PDB entry 8RN1 | electron microscopy, 3.64 A resolution | chains B and V of the 4 polymer chains in the assembly

# Chain B
Molecule: RNA-directed RNA polymerase catalytic subunit
Organism: Influenza B virus (B/Memphis/13/2003)
Notes: EC 2.7.7.48
UniProt: Q5V8Y6 (Q5V8Y6_9INFB); residue numbers follow UniProt; this construct covers 1-752
Sequence (752 residues; each row starts with the number of its first residue):
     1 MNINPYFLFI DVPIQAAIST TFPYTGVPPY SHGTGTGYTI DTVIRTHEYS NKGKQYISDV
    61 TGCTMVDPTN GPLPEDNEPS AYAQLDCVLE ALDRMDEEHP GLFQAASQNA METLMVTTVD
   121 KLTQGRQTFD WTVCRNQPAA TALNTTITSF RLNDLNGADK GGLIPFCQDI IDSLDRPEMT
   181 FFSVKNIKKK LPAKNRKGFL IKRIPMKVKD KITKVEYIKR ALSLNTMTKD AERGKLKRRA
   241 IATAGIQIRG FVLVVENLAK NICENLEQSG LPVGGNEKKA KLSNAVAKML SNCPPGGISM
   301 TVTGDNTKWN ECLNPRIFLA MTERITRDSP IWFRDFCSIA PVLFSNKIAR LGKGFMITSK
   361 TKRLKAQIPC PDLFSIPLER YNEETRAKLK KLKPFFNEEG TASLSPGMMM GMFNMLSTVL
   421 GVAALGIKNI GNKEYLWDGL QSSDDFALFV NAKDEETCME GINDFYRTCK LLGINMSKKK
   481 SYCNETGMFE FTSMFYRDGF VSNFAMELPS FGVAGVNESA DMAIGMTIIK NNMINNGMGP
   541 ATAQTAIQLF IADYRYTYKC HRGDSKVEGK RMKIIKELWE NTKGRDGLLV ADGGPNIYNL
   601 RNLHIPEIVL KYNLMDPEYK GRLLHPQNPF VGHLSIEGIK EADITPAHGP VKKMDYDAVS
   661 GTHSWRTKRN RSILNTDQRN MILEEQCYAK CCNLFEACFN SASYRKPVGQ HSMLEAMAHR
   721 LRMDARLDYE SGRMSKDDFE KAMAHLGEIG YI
Not modelled in the structure: 186-204, 642-653, 669-752

# Chain V
Molecule: 5' cRNA hook (1-12)
Sequence (12 nucleotides; row label = number of the first residue in the row):
     1 AGCAGAAGCA GA

# Interface between chain B and chain V
Residue-residue contacts - 10 pairs, chain B then chain V:
  His32(B) - A7(V)  sugar contact
  Gly33(B) - G8(V)  sugar contact
  Thr34(B) - A7(V)  phosphate contact
  Thr34(B) - G8(V)  phosphate contact
  Tyr38(B) - A6(V)  phosphate contact
  Phe355(B) - A7(V)  phosphate contact
  Phe355(B) - G8(V)  phosphate contact
  Met356(B) - G8(V)  hydrogen bond to the phosphate
  Met356(B) - C9(V)  phosphate contact
  Lys365(B) - C9(V)  salt bridge to the phosphate
Other interface residues (no listed pair), chain B (12 interface residues in all): Gly37, Leu236, Lys237, Arg238, Lys388
Other interface residues (no listed pair), chain V (7 interface residues in all): A4, G5, A10

# Overview
Chain B and chain V form an interface of 12 and 7 residues respectively, with 1 hydrogen bond and 1 salt
bridge. Polar contacts include Met356(B)-G8(V) and Lys365(B)-C9(V).
Here chain B is RNA-directed RNA polymerase catalytic subunit (Influenza B virus (B/Memphis/13/2003)) and
chain V is 5' cRNA hook (1-12). Entry 8RN1 (Influenza B polymerase, monomeric encapsidase with 5' cRNA hook
bound) was determined by electron microscopy, deposited together with 8RN2, 8RN3, 8RN4, 8RN5, 8RN6, 8RN7 and 5
further entries.
